Entry 8UA3 (electron microscopy, 3.80 A resolution); this record covers chains D and E of the 3 polymer chains in the assembly.

== Chain D (and E) ==
Molecule: Transcription regulator protein BACH1
From: Homo sapiens
Notes: fragment: BTB domain; chain E of this document is another copy of the same molecule, construct and numbering; everything in this record applies to it too
Reference sequence: O14867 (BACH1_HUMAN); residue numbers follow UniProt; this construct covers 7-128
Amino-acid sequence (122 residues; row label = number of the first residue in the row):
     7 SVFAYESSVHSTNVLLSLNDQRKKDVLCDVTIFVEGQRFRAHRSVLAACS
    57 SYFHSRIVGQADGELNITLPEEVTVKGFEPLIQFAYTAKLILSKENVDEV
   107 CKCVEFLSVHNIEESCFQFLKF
From the paper describing this entry:
  - mutagenesis - F9Y: unchanged binding to F-box only protein 22
  - post-translational modification sites: Cys107 (proposed by the authors, not directly observed)
  - post-translational modification sites: Cys122

== Interface between chain D and chain E ==
Residue-residue contacts (63):
  Ser7(D) - Leu98(E)
  Ser7(D) - Ser99(E)
  Val8(D) - Leu98(E)
  Phe9(D) - Leu98(E)
  Phe9(D) - Phe125(E)  hydrophobic
  Ala10(D) - Leu96(E)
  Tyr11(D) - Ala94(E)
  Tyr11(D) - Lys95(E)
  Tyr11(D) - Leu96(E)  hydrogen bond (backbone-backbone)
  Tyr11(D) - Glu119(E)  hydrogen bond (side chain-backbone)
  Tyr11(D) - Ser121(E)
  Glu12(D) - Ala94(E)
  Glu12(D) - Lys95(E)
  Ser13(D) - Phe90(E)
  Ser13(D) - Asn117(E)  hydrogen bond (side chain-backbone)
  Val15(D) - Asn117(E)  hydrogen bond (backbone-side chain)
  His16(D) - Phe90(E)  hydrogen bond (side chain-backbone)
  His16(D) - Ala91(E)  hydrogen bond (side chain-backbone)
  His16(D) - Ala94(E)
  His16(D) - Asn117(E)
  Ser17(D) - Ser17(E)
  Ser17(D) - Leu21(E)
  Asn19(D) - Asn117(E)  hydrogen bond
  Leu21(D) - Val20(E)  hydrophobic
  Ser23(D) - Ala54(E)
  Leu24(D) - Ser50(E)
  Gln27(D) - Ser50(E)
  Gln27(D) - Ala53(E)
  Leu33(D) - Arg49(E)
  Leu33(D) - Ile63(E)  hydrophobic
  Asp35(D) - Arg49(E)  salt bridge
  Asp35(D) - Asp68(E)
  His48(D) - Ser50(E)
  Arg49(D) - Leu33(E)
  Ser50(D) - Leu24(E)
  Ser50(D) - Gln27(E)  hydrogen bond (backbone-side chain)
  Ser50(D) - His48(E)
  Ala53(D) - Gln27(E)
  Ala53(D) - Leu33(E)  hydrophobic
  Ala54(D) - Ser23(E)
  Ala54(D) - Gln27(E)
  Cys55(D) - His16(E)  hydrogen bond
  Ile63(D) - Leu33(E)  hydrophobic
  Val64(D) - Leu33(E)  hydrophobic
  Asp68(D) - Asp68(E)
  Phe90(D) - His16(E)
  Ala94(D) - Tyr11(E)
  Ala94(D) - Glu12(E)
  Ala94(D) - Ser13(E)  hydrogen bond (backbone-backbone)
  Lys95(D) - Tyr11(E)
  Leu96(D) - Ala10(E)
  Leu96(D) - Tyr11(E)  hydrogen bond (backbone-backbone)
  Ile97(D) - Val8(E)  hydrophobic
  Ile97(D) - Phe9(E)
  Leu98(D) - Val8(E)
  Leu98(D) - Phe9(E)  hydrogen bond (backbone-backbone)
  His116(D) - His16(E)
  Asn117(D) - His16(E)  hydrogen bond
  Asn117(D) - Asn19(E)  hydrogen bond
  Glu119(D) - Tyr11(E)
  Leu126(D) - Phe9(E)  hydrophobic
  Phe128(D) - Ser7(E)
  Phe128(D) - Phe9(E)  hydrophobic
Also at the interface, not in a pair above, chain D (45 interface residues in all): Thr18, Val20, Val32, Ala91, Ser99, Lys100, Ile118, Phe123
Also at the interface, not in a pair above, chain E (40 interface residues in all): Val15, Thr18, Asp35, Cys55, Val64, Lys100

== In short ==
45 residues of chain D and 40 residues of chain E are in contact, with 14 hydrogen bonds and 1 salt bridge.
Polar contacts include Asp35(D)-Arg49(E), Tyr11(D)-Glu119(E) and Ser13(D)-Asn117(E). The paper reports that
F9Y of chain D leaves binding to F-box only protein 22 unchanged; modification sites Cys107(D) and Cys122(D).
Both chains are Transcription regulator protein BACH1 (Homo sapiens). Entry 8UA3 (Cryo-EM Structure of
FBOX22-BACH1BTB) was determined by electron microscopy together with 8UA6, 8UAH, 8UBT and 8UBV from the same
study.
